5BWC - chain A; structure by X-ray diffraction, 2.45 A resolution.

== Chain A ==
Protein: Acetylcholinesterase
From: Torpedo californica
Notes: EC 3.1.1.7
UniProtKB: P04058 (ACES_TORCA); residues 1-537 here correspond to UniProt positions 22-558 (UniProt number = residue number + 21)
Amino-acid sequence (537 residues; numbered 1 to 537; the number before each row is that of its first residue):
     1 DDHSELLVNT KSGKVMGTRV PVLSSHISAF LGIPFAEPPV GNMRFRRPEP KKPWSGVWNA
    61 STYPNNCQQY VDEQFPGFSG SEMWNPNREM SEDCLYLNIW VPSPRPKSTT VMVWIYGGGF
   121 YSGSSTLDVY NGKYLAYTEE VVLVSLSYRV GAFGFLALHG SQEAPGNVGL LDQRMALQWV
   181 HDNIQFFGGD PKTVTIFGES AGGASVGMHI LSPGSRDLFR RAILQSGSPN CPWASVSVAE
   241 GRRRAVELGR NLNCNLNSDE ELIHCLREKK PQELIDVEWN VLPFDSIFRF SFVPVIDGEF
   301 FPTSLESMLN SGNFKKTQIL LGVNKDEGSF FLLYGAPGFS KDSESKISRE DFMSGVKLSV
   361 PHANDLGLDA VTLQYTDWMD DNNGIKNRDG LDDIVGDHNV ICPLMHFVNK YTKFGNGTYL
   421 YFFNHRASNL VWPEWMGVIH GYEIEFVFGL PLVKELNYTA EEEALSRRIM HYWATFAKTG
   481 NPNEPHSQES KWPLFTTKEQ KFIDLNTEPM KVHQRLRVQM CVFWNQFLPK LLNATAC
Not modelled in the structure: 1-3, 536-537
Disulfide bonds: Cys67-Cys94, Cys254-Cys265, Cys402-Cys521
Covalent attachments: N-acetylglucosamine (NAG) linked to Asn416
Curated features (UniProtKB/Swiss-Prot):
  - active site: Ser200 (Acyl-ester intermediate), Glu327 (Charge relay system), His440 (Charge relay system)
  - glycosylation (N-linked (GlcNAc...) asparagine): Asn59, Asn416, Asn457, Asn533

== Overview ==
Curated annotation (UniProt) lists 3 active-site residues.
Chain A is Acetylcholinesterase (Torpedo californica); the structure, Acetylcholinesterase (e.c. 3.1.1.7) from
torpedo californica in complex with the bis-pyridinium oxime ortho-7, was determined by X-ray diffraction
together with 5BWB from the same study.
